1KXZ - chains A and C of the 4 polymer chains in the assembly; structure by X-ray diffraction, 2.70 A resolution.

# Chain A (and C)
Molecule: Precorrin-6y methyltransferase/putative decarboxylase
Organism: Methanothermobacter thermautotrophicus
Notes: chain C of this document is another copy of the same molecule, construct and numbering; everything in this record applies to it too
UniProt: O26249 (CBIT_METTH); numbering as in UniProt (aligned over 1-192)
Amino-acid sequence (192 residues; numbered 1 to 192; the number before each row is that of its first residue):
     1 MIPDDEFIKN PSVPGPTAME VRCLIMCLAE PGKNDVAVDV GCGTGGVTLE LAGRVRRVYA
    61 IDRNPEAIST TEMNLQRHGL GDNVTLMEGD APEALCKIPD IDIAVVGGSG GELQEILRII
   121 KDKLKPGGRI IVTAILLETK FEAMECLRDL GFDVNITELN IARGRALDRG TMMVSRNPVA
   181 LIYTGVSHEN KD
Unresolved in the structure: 187-192
Construct notes: modified residue (1, 19, 26, 73, 87, 144, 172-173)
Modified residues: Mse-1, Mse-19, Mse-26, Mse-73, Mse-87, Mse-144, Mse-172, Mse-173 (selenomethionine; parent Met)

# Chain A / chain C interface
Residue-residue contacts (10):
  Leu-137(A) / Lys-140(C)
  Leu-137(A) / Phe-141(C)
  Leu-137(A) / Mse-144(C)  hydrophobic
  Glu-138(A) / Phe-141(C)
  Lys-140(A) / Leu-137(C)
  Phe-141(A) / Glu-138(C)
  Phe-141(A) / Phe-141(C)  hydrophobic
  Mse-144(A) / Leu-137(C)  hydrophobic
  Mse-144(A) / Glu-138(C)
  Ile-156(A) / Leu-137(C)  hydrophobic
Other interface residues (no listed pair), chain A (7 interface residues in all): Asn-160
Other interface residues (no listed pair), chain C (8 interface residues in all): Arg-148, Ile-156, Asn-160

# In short
Chain A and chain C form an interface of 7 and 8 residues respectively.
Chain A and chain C are both Precorrin-6y methyltransferase/putative decarboxylase (Methanothermobacter
thermautotrophicus); the structure, MT0146, the Precorrin-6y methyltransferase (CbiT) homolog from M.
Thermoautotrophicum, P1 spacegroup, was determined by X-ray diffraction together with 1F38, 1L3B, 1L3C and
1L3I from the same study.
